Entry 1KX4 (X-ray diffraction, 2.60 A resolution); this record covers chains I and A of the 10 polymer chains in the assembly.

Chain I:
Molecule: 5'(ATCTCCAAATATCCCTTGCGGATCGTAGAAAAAGTGTGTCAAACTGCGCTATCAAAGGGAAACTTCAACTGAATTCAGTTGAAGTTTCCCTTTGATAGCGCAGTTTGACACACTTTTTCTACGATCCGCAAGGGATATTTGGAGAT)3' (146-nt DNA)
Organism: Homo sapiens
Sequence (146 nucleotides; numbered -72 to 73; the number before each row is that of its first residue; numbers below 1 keep their minus sign (DA-72 is residue -72)):
   -72 ATCTCCAAATATCCCTTGCGGATCGTAGAAAAAGTGTGTCAAACTGCGCT
   -22 ATCAAAGGGAAACTTCAACTGAATTCAGTTGAAGTTTCCCTTTGATAGCG
    28 CAGTTTGACACACTTTTTCTACGATCCGCAAGGGATATTTGGAGAT
Ion coordination: Mn2+ site 1 near DG-53 (its only coordinating residue here); Mn2+ site 2 near DG-14 (its only coordinating residue here); Mn2+ site 3 near DG27 (its only coordinating residue here)

Chain A:
Protein: histone H3
Organism: Xenopus laevis
UniProt: P16105 (H32_BOVIN); numbering as in UniProt (aligned over 1-135)
Amino-acid sequence (135 residues; each row starts with the number of its first residue):
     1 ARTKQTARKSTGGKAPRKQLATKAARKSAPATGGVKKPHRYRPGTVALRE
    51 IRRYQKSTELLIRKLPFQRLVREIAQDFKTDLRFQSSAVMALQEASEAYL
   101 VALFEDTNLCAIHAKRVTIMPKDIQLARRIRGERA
Not modelled in the structure: 1-37
Differences from the reference sequence: conflict Ala102 (Gly in P16105)
Ion coordination: Mn2+: Asp77 (shared with 1 residue of chain H)

How chain I and chain A interact:
Contacting residue pairs (24; chain I residue first):
  DC-24(I) - Arg83(A)  phosphate contact
  DC-24(I) - Phe84(A)  sugar contact
  DC-24(I) - Gln85(A)  phosphate contact
  DC-24(I) - Ser86(A)  hydrogen bond to the phosphate
  DT-23(I) - Arg72(A)  salt bridge to the phosphate
  DT-23(I) - Arg83(A)  hydrogen bond to the sugar
  DT-23(I) - Phe84(A)  hydrogen bond to the phosphate
  DA-13(I) - Arg63(A)  phosphate contact
  DA-6(I) - Pro43(A)  phosphate contact
  DA-5(I) - Arg42(A)  salt bridge to the phosphate
  DA-5(I) - Pro43(A)  sugar contact
  DC-4(I) - Thr118(A)  hydrogen bond to the phosphate
  DT-3(I) - Arg116(A)  phosphate contact
  DT-3(I) - Val117(A)  hydrogen bond to the phosphate
  DT-3(I) - Thr118(A)  hydrogen bond to the phosphate
  DG-2(I) - Arg116(A)  salt bridge to the phosphate
  DG-2(I) - Met120(A)  phosphate contact
  DA70(I) - Tyr41(A)  phosphate contact
  DA70(I) - Thr45(A)  phosphate contact
  DG71(I) - His39(A)  sugar contact
  DG71(I) - Arg40(A)  phosphate contact
  DG71(I) - Tyr41(A)  phosphate contact
  DG71(I) - Arg42(A)  hydrogen bond to the phosphate
  DG71(I) - Thr45(A)  hydrogen bond to the phosphate
Also at the interface, not in a pair above, chain I (12 interface residues in all): DG-14, DA72
Also at the interface, not in a pair above, chain A (17 interface residues in all): Lys115

Summary:
Chain I and chain A form an interface of 12 and 17 residues respectively; the contacts include 8 hydrogen
bonds and 3 salt bridges. Among the polar pairs are DT-23(I)-Arg83(A), DC-24(I)-Ser86(A) and
DT-23(I)-Phe84(A).
Here chain I is
5'(ATCTCCAAATATCCCTTGCGGATCGTAGAAAAAGTGTGTCAAACTGCGCTATCAAAGGGAAACTTCAACTGAATTCAGTTGAAGTTTCCCTTTGATAGCGCAGTTTGACACACTTTTTCTACGATCCGCAAGGGATATTTGGAGAT)3'
(146-nt DNA) (Homo sapiens) and chain A is histone H3 (Xenopus laevis). Entry 1KX4 (X-Ray Structure of the
Nucleosome Core Particle, NCP146b, at 2.6 A Resolution) was determined by X-ray diffraction (same publication
as 1KX3).
